PDB entry 1LTI | X-ray diffraction, 2.13 A resolution | chains A and C of the 7 polymer chains in the assembly

[Chain A]
Name: Heat labile enterotoxin type I
From: Escherichia coli
Reference sequence: P06717 (ELAP_ECOLI); residues 1-192 here correspond to UniProt positions 19-210 (UniProt number = residue number + 18)
Sequence (192 residues; row label = number of the first residue in the row):
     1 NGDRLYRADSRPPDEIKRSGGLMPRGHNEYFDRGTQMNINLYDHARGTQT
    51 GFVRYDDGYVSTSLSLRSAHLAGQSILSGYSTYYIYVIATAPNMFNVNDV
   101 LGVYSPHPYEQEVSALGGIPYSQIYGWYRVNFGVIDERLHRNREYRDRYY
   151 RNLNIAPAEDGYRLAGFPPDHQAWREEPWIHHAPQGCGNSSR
Not modelled in the structure: 1-3, 189-192
Curated features (UniProtKB/Swiss-Prot):
  - active site: Glu112

[Chain C]
Name: Heat labile enterotoxin type I
From: Escherichia coli
Reference sequence: P06717 (ELAP_ECOLI); residues 193-240 here correspond to UniProt positions 211-258 (UniProt number = residue number + 18)
Sequence (48 residues; row label = number of the first residue in the row):
   193 TITGDTCNEETQNLSTIYLREYQSKVKRQIFSDYQSEVDIYNRIRDEL
Not modelled in the structure: 193-195, 237-240

[Interface between chain A and chain C]
Residue-residue contacts - 50 pairs, chain A then chain C:
  Tyr30(A) with Tyr214(C); Gln215(C), hydrogen bond (backbone-side chain)
  Phe31(A) with Gln215(C); Val218(C), hydrophobic; Lys219(C)
  Arg33(A) with Arg212(C); Gln215(C), hydrogen bond; Lys219(C)
  Gln36(A) with Gln204(C); Thr208(C), hydrogen bond
  Met37(A) with Gln204(C), hydrogen bond (backbone-side chain)
  Asn38(A) with Gln204(C)
  Ile39(A) with Gln204(C), hydrogen bond (backbone-side chain); Ser207(C); Thr208(C)
  Ala91(A) with Tyr214(C)
  Pro92(A) with Tyr210(C), hydrogen bond (backbone-side chain)
  Asn93(A) with Tyr214(C)
  Phe95(A) with Tyr210(C)
  Leu116(A) with Ser207(C); Tyr210(C), hydrophobic; Leu211(C)
  Gly117(A) with Leu211(C)
  Gln123(A) with Tyr214(C), hydrogen bond
  Arg146(A) with Gln221(C), hydrogen bond (side chain-backbone); Ile222(C); Asp225(C), salt bridge
  Tyr149(A) with Lys217(C); Gln221(C)
  Tyr150(A) with Tyr214(C), hydrogen bond
  Ala156(A) with Tyr210(C)
  Arg163(A) with Thr203(C); Leu206(C)
  Leu164(A) with Thr203(C); Leu206(C), hydrophobic; Ser207(C)
  Gly166(A) with Thr203(C)
  Phe167(A) with Cys199(C)
  Pro169(A) with Cys199(C), hydrophobic; Asn200(C)
  Trp174(A) with Cys199(C), hydrogen bond
  Pro184(A) with Cys199(C); Glu202(C); Thr203(C)
  Gln185(A) with Thr198(C); Cys199(C); Glu202(C)
  Gly186(A) with Thr198(C); Cys199(C), hydrogen bond (backbone-backbone)
  Cys187(A) with Cys199(C), disulfide
Interface residues without a listed pair, chain A (34 interface residues in all): Asn40, Tyr59, Pro120, Ser122, Asp160, Pro168
Inter-chain disulfides: Cys187(A)-Cys199(C)

[Overview]
The interface between chain A and chain C involves 34 residues on one side and 20 on the other; the contacts
include 1 disulfide bond, 11 hydrogen bonds and 1 salt bridge. Among the polar pairs are Arg146(A)-Asp225(C),
Tyr30(A)-Gln215(C) and Arg33(A)-Gln215(C).
Here chain A is Heat labile enterotoxin type I and chain C is Heat labile enterotoxin type I, both from
Escherichia coli. Entry 1LTI (Heat-labile enterotoxin (lt-I) complex with T-antigen) was determined by X-ray
diffraction.
